PDB entry 5HX2 | electron microscopy, 3.80 A resolution | chains A and F of the 9 polymer chains in the assembly

== Chain A ==
Molecule: Baseplate wedge protein gp7
Source organism: Enterobacteria phage T4
UniProtKB: P19061 (BP07_BPT4); residue numbers follow UniProt; this construct covers 1-1032
Amino-acid sequence (1032 residues; each row starts with the number of its first residue):
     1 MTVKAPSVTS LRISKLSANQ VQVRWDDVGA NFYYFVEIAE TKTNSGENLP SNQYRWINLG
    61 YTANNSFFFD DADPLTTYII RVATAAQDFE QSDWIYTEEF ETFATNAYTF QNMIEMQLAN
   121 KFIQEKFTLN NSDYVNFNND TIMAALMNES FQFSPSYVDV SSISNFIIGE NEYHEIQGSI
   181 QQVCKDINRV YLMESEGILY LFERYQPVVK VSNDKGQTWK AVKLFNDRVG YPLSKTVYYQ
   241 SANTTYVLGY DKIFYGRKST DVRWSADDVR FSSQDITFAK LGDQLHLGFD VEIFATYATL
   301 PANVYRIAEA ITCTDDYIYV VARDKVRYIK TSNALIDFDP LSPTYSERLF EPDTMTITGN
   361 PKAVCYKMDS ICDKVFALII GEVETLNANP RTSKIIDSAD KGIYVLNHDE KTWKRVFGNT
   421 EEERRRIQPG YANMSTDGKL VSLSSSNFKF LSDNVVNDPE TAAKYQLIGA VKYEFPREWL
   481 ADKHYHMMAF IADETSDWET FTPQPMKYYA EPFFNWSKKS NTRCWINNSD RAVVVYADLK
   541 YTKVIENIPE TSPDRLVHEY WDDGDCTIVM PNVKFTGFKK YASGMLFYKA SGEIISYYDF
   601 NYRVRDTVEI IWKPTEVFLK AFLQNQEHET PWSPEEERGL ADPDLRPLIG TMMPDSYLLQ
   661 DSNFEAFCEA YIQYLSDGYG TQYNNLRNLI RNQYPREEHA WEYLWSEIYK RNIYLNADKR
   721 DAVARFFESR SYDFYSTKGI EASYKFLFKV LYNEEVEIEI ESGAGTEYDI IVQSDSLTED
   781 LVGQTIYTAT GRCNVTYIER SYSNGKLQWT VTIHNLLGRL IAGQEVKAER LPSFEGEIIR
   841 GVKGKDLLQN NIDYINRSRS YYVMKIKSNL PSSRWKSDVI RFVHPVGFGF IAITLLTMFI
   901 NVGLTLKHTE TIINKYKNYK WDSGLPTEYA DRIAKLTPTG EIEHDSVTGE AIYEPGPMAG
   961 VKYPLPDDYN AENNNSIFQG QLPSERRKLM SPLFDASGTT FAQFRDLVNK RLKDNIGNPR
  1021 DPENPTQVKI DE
Unresolved in the structure: 1-2

== Chain F ==
Molecule: Baseplate wedge protein gp53
Source organism: Enterobacteria phage T4
UniProtKB: P16011 (BP53_BPT4); residue numbers follow UniProt; this construct covers 1-196
Amino-acid sequence (196 residues; row label = number of the first residue in the row):
     1 MLFTFFDPIE YAAKTVNKNA PTIPMTDIFR NYKDYFKRAL AGYRLRTYYI KGSPRPEELA
    61 NAIYGNPQLY WVLLMCNDNY DPYYGWITSQ EAAYQASIQK YKNVGGDQIV YHVNENGEKF
   121 YNLISYDDNP YVWYDKGDKA RKYPQYEGAL AAVDTYEAAV LENEKLRQIK IIAKSDINSF
   181 MNDLIRIMEK SYGNDK
Unresolved in the structure: 193-196

== Chain A / chain F interface ==
Pairs across the interface - 26 pairs, chain A then chain F:
  E637(A) - N103(F)  hydrogen bond (backbone-side chain)
  G639(A) - N103(F)  hydrogen bond (backbone-side chain)
  G639(A) - V104(F)
  L640(A) - K100(F)
  L640(A) - N103(F)
  A641(A) - Q99(F)
  A641(A) - K100(F)  hydrogen bond (backbone-backbone)
  A641(A) - N103(F)
  P643(A) - Y84(F)
  D644(A) - Y84(F)
  D644(A) - Q99(F)  hydrogen bond (backbone-side chain)
  L645(A) - Y83(F)  hydrophobic
  L645(A) - Y84(F)  hydrogen bond (backbone-side chain)
  R646(A) - Q99(F)
  P647(A) - Q95(F)
  P647(A) - Q99(F)
  L648(A) - Y83(F)
  L648(A) - Y84(F)  hydrophobic
  L648(A) - T88(F)
  Y683(A) - D81(F)  hydrogen bond
  Y683(A) - Y83(F)  hydrophobic
  Y683(A) - Y84(F)
  L686(A) - Y80(F)
  R687(A) - Y80(F)  hydrogen bond (backbone-side chain)
  L689(A) - Y80(F)  hydrogen bond (backbone-side chain)
  I690(A) - Y80(F)
Also at the interface, not in a pair above, chain A (18 interface residues in all): R638, D642, T651
Also at the interface, not in a pair above, chain F (13 interface residues in all): E57, S89, A96

== Summary ==
The interface between chain A and chain F involves 18 residues on one side and 13 on the other, with 8
hydrogen bonds. Polar contacts include E637(A)-N103(F), G639(A)-N103(F) and D644(A)-Q99(F).
Chain A is Baseplate wedge protein gp7 and chain F is Baseplate wedge protein gp53, both from Enterobacteria
phage T4; the structure, In vitro assembled star-shaped hubless T4 baseplate, was determined by electron
microscopy.
